6SIC - chains D and U of the 35 polymer chains in the assembly; structure by electron microscopy, 3.52 A resolution.

Chain D:
Molecule: CRISPR-associated RAMP protein, Cmr4 family
Source organism: Sulfolobus islandicus REY15A
UniProtKB: F0NDX6 (F0NDX6_SULIR); residues 1-286 here = UniProt positions 1-286
Amino-acid sequence (286 residues; row label = number of the first residue in the row):
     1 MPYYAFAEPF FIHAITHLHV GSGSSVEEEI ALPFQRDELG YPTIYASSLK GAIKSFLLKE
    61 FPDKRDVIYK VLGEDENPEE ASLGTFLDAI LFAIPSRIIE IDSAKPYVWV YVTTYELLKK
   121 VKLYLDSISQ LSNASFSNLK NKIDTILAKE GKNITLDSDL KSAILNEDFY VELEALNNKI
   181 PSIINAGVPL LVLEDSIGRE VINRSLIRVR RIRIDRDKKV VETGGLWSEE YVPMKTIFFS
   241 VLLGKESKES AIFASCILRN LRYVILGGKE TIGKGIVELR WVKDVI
Unresolved in the structure: 1
Sequence notes: engineered mutation Ala31 (Asp in F0NDX6)

Chain U:
Molecule: Cognate target RNA
Sequence (46 nucleotides; row label = number of the first residue in the row):
     1 UGUUAAGUCU GGUUUCCCUC CAGGGUAUCU AAGCUUUGAA AAAAAA
Unresolved in the structure: 1, 44-46

Interface between chain D and chain U:
Pairs across the interface - 16 pairs, chain D then chain U:
  Ala31(D) - C18(U)  base contact
  Leu32(D) - C18(U)  base contact
  Asn77(D) - U26(U)  hydrogen bond to the sugar
  Arg210(D) - C17(U)  base contact
  Arg213(D) - U19(U)  base contact
  Val221(D) - C16(U)  base contact
  Glu222(D) - C16(U)  hydrogen bond to the sugar
  Thr223(D) - C16(U)  sugar contact
  Gly224(D) - C16(U)  hydrogen bond to the phosphate
  Gly224(D) - C17(U)  phosphate contact
  Gly224(D) - C18(U)  hydrogen bond to the sugar
  Gly225(D) - C16(U)  sugar contact
  Leu226(D) - C16(U)  base contact
  Leu226(D) - C17(U)  sugar contact
  Leu226(D) - C18(U)  sugar contact
  Trp227(D) - C18(U)  base contact
Also at the interface, not in a pair above, chain U (6 interface residues in all): U15

In short:
Chain D and chain U form an interface of 12 and 6 residues respectively, with 4 hydrogen bonds. Polar pairs
include Asn77(D)-U26(U), Glu222(D)-C16(U) and Gly224(D)-C18(U).
Here chain D is CRISPR-associated RAMP protein, Cmr4 family (Sulfolobus islandicus REY15A) and chain U is
Cognate target RNA. Entry 6SIC (Cryo-EM structure of the Type III-B Cmr-beta bound to cognate target RNA) was
determined by electron microscopy, deposited together with 6S6B, 6S8B, 6S8E, 6S91, 6SH8 and 6SHB.
